Entry 6YN6 (electron microscopy, 3.28 A resolution); this record covers chains A and O of the 20 polymer chains in the assembly.

Chain A (and O):
Protein: Inducible lysine decarboxylase
Source organism: Escherichia coli (strain K12)
Notes: EC 4.1.1.18; chain O of this document is another copy of the same molecule, construct and numbering; everything in this record applies to it too
UniProtKB: P0A9H3 (LDCI_ECOLI); residue numbers follow UniProt; this construct covers 1-711
Sequence (711 residues; each row starts with the number of its first residue):
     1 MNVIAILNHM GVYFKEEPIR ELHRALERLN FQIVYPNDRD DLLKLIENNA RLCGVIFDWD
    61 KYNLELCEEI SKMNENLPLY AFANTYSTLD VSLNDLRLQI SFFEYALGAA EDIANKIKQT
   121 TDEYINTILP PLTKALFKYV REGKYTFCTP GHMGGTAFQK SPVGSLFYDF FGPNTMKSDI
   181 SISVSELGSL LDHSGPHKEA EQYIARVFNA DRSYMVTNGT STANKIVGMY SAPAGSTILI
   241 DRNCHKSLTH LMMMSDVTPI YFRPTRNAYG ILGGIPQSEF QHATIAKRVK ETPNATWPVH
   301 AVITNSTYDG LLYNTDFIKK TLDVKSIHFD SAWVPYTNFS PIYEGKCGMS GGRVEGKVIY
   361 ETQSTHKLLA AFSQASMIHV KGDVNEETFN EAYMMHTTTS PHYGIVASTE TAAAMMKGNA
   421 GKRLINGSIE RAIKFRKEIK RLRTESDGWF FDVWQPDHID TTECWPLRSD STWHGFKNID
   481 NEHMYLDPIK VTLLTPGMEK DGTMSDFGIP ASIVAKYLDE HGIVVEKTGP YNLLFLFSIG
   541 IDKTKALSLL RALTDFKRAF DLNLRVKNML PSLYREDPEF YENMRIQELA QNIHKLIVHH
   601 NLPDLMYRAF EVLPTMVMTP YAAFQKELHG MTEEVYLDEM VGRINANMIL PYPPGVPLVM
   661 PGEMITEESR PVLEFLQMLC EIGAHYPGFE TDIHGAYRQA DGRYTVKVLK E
Modified / non-standard residues: Lys367 ((2S)-2-amino-6-[[3-hydroxy-2-methyl-5-(phosphonooxymethyl)pyridin-4-yl]methylideneamino]hexanoic acid; LLP)
Swiss-Prot annotation at these positions:
  - modified residue: Lys367 (N6-(pyridoxal phosphate)lysine)
From the paper describing this entry:
  - self-association interface (contacts with another copy of this molecule); pairs are residue here / residue on that copy: Asn94-Glu445 (hydrogen bond), Asn314-Glu482 (hydrogen bond), Asp316-Arg468 (salt bridge), Gly352-Asp470 (backbone contact), Asp447-Thr444 (backbone contact), Ser446, Tyr485
  - contacts within the chain: Glu482-Tyr485
  - conformationally variable residues (side-chain flip): Arg97, His694
  - mutagenesis - R97E: decreased binding to stacks

Chain A / chain O interface:
Pairs across the interface (5):
  Thr444(A) - Asp447(O)
  Glu445(A) - Glu445(O)
  Ser446(A) - Asp447(O)
  Asp447(A) - Thr444(O)
  Asp447(A) - Ser446(O)

Overview:
Chain A and chain O each contribute 4 residues to their interface. The paper reports that R97E of chain A
reduces binding to stacks; conformational variability at Arg97(A) and His694(A).
Chain A and chain O are both Inducible lysine decarboxylase (Escherichia coli (strain K12)); the structure,
Inducible lysine decarboxylase LdcI stacks, pH 5.7, was determined by electron microscopy together with 6YN5
from the same study.
